PDB entry 3OJK | X-ray diffraction, 1.68 A resolution | chains A and B of the 4 polymer chains in the assembly

Chain A (and B):
Molecule: Homoprotocatechuate 2,3-dioxygenase
Organism: Brevibacterium fuscum
Notes: EC 1.13.11.15; chain B of this document is another copy of the same molecule, construct and numbering; everything in this record applies to it too
Reference sequence: Q45135 (Q45135_9MICO); residues 1-365 here = UniProt positions 1-365
Sequence (365 residues; row label = number of the first residue in the row):
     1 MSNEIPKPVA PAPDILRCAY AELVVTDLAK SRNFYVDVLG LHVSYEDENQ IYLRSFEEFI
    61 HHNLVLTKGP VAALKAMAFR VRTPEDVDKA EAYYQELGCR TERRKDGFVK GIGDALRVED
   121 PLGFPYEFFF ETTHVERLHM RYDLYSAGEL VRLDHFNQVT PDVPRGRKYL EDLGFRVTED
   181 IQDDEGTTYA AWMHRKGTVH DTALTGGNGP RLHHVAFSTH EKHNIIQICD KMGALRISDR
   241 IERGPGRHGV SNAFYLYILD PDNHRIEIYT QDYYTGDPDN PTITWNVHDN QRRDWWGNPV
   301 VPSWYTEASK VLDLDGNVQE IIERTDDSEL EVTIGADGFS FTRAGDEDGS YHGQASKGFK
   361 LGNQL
Not modelled in the structure: 1-3, 359-365 (chain B: 1-3, 363-365)
Ion coordination: Co2+: His-155, His-214, Glu-267 (together with 4-nitrocatechol)
Ligand contacts: 4-nitrocatechol (4NC): His-155, Asn-157, Trp-192, His-200, His-214, Arg-243, His-248, Gly-249, Val-250, Ser-251, Tyr-257, Glu-267, Tyr-269, Arg-292, Arg-293, Trp-304

Interface between chain A and chain B:
Contacting residue pairs (66; chain A residue first):
  Leu-16(A) / Asp-277(B)
  Leu-16(A) / Pro-278(B)
  Arg-17(A) / Tyr-274(B)
  Arg-17(A) / Asp-277(B)  salt bridge
  Glu-57(A) / Tyr-273(B)
  Phe-59(A) / Asp-277(B)
  Phe-59(A) / Asp-279(B)
  Phe-59(A) / Pro-281(B)
  Ile-60(A) / Asp-277(B)
  Arg-80(A) / Asp-277(B)  salt bridge
  Arg-80(A) / Asp-279(B)  salt bridge
  Arg-82(A) / Pro-278(B)
  His-134(A) / Asp-279(B)  salt bridge
  Arg-137(A) / Tyr-273(B)
  Arg-137(A) / Tyr-274(B)  hydrogen bond (side chain-backbone)
  Arg-137(A) / Asn-280(B)  hydrogen bond
  Arg-137(A) / Pro-281(B)  hydrogen bond (side chain-backbone)
  Arg-137(A) / Ile-283(B)
  His-139(A) / Asn-252(B)  hydrogen bond (backbone-side chain)
  His-139(A) / Tyr-273(B)
  Met-140(A) / His-248(B)
  Met-140(A) / Gly-249(B)
  Met-140(A) / Asn-252(B)
  Met-140(A) / Trp-295(B)  hydrophobic
  Tyr-142(A) / Arg-247(B)  hydrogen bond
  Tyr-142(A) / Asn-252(B)  hydrogen bond
  Tyr-142(A) / Trp-295(B)
  Arg-152(A) / Asp-272(B)  hydrogen bond (side chain-backbone)
  Arg-152(A) / Tyr-273(B)
  Arg-152(A) / Tyr-274(B)
  His-220(A) / Gln-271(B)
  Glu-221(A) / Glu-221(B)
  Glu-221(A) / Lys-222(B)  salt bridge
  Glu-221(A) / Gln-271(B)  hydrogen bond
  Lys-222(A) / Glu-221(B)  salt bridge
  Arg-247(A) / Tyr-142(B)  hydrogen bond
  His-248(A) / Met-140(B)
  Gly-249(A) / Met-140(B)
  Asn-252(A) / His-139(B)  hydrogen bond (side chain-backbone)
  Asn-252(A) / Met-140(B)
  Asn-252(A) / Tyr-142(B)  hydrogen bond
  Gln-271(A) / His-220(B)
  Gln-271(A) / Glu-221(B)  hydrogen bond
  Asp-272(A) / Arg-152(B)  hydrogen bond (backbone-side chain)
  Tyr-273(A) / Glu-57(B)
  Tyr-273(A) / Arg-137(B)
  Tyr-273(A) / His-139(B)
  Tyr-273(A) / Arg-152(B)
  Tyr-274(A) / Arg-17(B)
  Tyr-274(A) / Arg-137(B)  hydrogen bond (backbone-side chain)
  Tyr-274(A) / Arg-152(B)
  Gly-276(A) / Leu-16(B)
  Asp-277(A) / Leu-16(B)
  Asp-277(A) / Arg-17(B)  salt bridge
  Asp-277(A) / Phe-59(B)
  Asp-277(A) / Arg-80(B)  salt bridge
  Pro-278(A) / Leu-16(B)
  Pro-278(A) / Arg-82(B)
  Asp-279(A) / Phe-59(B)
  Asp-279(A) / Arg-80(B)  salt bridge
  Asp-279(A) / His-134(B)  salt bridge
  Asn-280(A) / Arg-137(B)  hydrogen bond
  Pro-281(A) / Phe-59(B)
  Ile-283(A) / His-139(B)
  Trp-295(A) / Met-140(B)  hydrophobic
  Trp-295(A) / Tyr-142(B)
Interface residues without a listed pair, chain A (35 interface residues in all): Phe-130, Arg-176, Trp-285
Interface residues without a listed pair, chain B (35 interface residues in all): Ile-60, Phe-130, Lys-196, Gly-276, Trp-285

Summary:
The chain A/chain B interface involves 35 residues from each chain, with 15 hydrogen bonds and 10 salt
bridges. Polar pairs include Arg-17(A)/Asp-277(B), Arg-80(A)/Asp-277(B) and Arg-80(A)/Asp-279(B). Bound to
chain A: 4-nitrocatechol. His-155(A), His-214(A) and Glu-267(A) form the Co2+ site.
Both chains are Homoprotocatechuate 2,3-dioxygenase (Brevibacterium fuscum). Entry 3OJK (Structure of
Co-substituted Homoprotocatechuate 2,3-Dioxygenase in complex with 4-nitrocatechol at 1.68 Ang resolution) was
determined by X-ray diffraction (same publication as 3OJJ, 3OJN and 3OJT).
